4FGI - chains A and B; structure by X-ray diffraction, 3.20 A resolution.

[Chain A]
Name: Tse1
Source organism: Pseudomonas aeruginosa
UniProt: Q9I2Q1 (Q9I2Q1_PSEAE); residues 1-154 here = UniProt positions 1-154
Amino-acid sequence (165 residues; each row starts with the number of its first residue):
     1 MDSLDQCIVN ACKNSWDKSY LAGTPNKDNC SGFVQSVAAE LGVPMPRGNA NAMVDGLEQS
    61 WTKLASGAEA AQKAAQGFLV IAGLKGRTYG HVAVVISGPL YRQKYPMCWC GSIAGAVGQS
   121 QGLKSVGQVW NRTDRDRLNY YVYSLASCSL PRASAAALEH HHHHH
Disordered / not traced: 1-2, 150-165
Disulfides: Cys7-Cys148
Modified positions: Mse1 (selenomethionine); Mse45, Mse53, Mse107 (selenomethionine; parent Met)
Construct notes: expression tag (155-165)
Swiss-Prot annotation at these positions:
  - active site: Cys30 (Nucleophile), His91 (Proton acceptor)
  - mutagenesis: Cys30 (C30A: Complete loss of peptidoglycan degradation), His91 (H91A: Complete loss of peptidoglycan degradation), Cys110 (C110A: No loss of catalytic activity)

[Chain B]
Name: Tsi1
Source organism: Pseudomonas aeruginosa
UniProt: Q9I2Q0 (Q9I2Q0_PSEAE); numbering as in UniProt (aligned over 24-172)
Amino-acid sequence (151 residues; each row starts with the number of its first residue):
    22 MAFTQLEIVP QFGSPNMFGG EDEHVRVMFS NEDPNDDNPD AFPEPPVYLA DRDSGNDCRI
    82 EDGGIWSRGG VFLSQDGRRV LMHEFSGSSA ELVSYDSATC KVVHREDISG QRWAVDKDGL
   142 RLGQKCSGES VDSCAKIVKR SLAPFCQTAK K
Disordered / not traced: 22, 170-172
Disulfides: Cys79-Cys121, Cys147-Cys155
Modified positions: Mse22 (selenomethionine); Mse38, Mse49, Mse103 (selenomethionine; parent Met)
Construct notes: expression tag (22-23)

[How chain A and chain B interact]
Pairs across the interface (47):
  Asp28(A) - Arg133(B)  salt bridge
  Cys30(A) - Ser109(B)  hydrogen bond
  Tyr89(A) - Ser110(B)
  Tyr89(A) - Ser130(B)
  Tyr89(A) - Gly131(B)
  Gly90(A) - Ser109(B)
  His91(A) - Gly108(B)
  His91(A) - Ser109(B)  hydrogen bond
  Tyr101(A) - Glu53(B)
  Tyr101(A) - Glu65(B)  hydrogen bond
  Arg102(A) - Glu53(B)  salt bridge
  Arg102(A) - Glu65(B)  salt bridge
  Mse107(A) - Asn56(B)
  Ser112(A) - Gly108(B)  hydrogen bond (side chain-backbone)
  Ser112(A) - Ser109(B)
  Ile113(A) - Ser109(B)
  Ile113(A) - Gly131(B)
  Ile113(A) - Arg133(B)
  Ala114(A) - Ser110(B)
  Gly115(A) - Glu150(B)
  Ala116(A) - Asp61(B)
  Ala116(A) - Glu150(B)  hydrogen bond (backbone-side chain)
  Val117(A) - Asp61(B)
  Val117(A) - Ser88(B)
  Val117(A) - Phe106(B)  hydrophobic
  Gly118(A) - Phe106(B)
  Lys124(A) - Asp61(B)  salt bridge
  Gly127(A) - Pro64(B)
  Gln128(A) - Asp54(B)  hydrogen bond
  Gln128(A) - Ile86(B)
  Val129(A) - Ile86(B)
  Val129(A) - Phe106(B)
  Val129(A) - Ser107(B)
  Val129(A) - Gly108(B)  hydrogen bond (backbone-backbone)
  Trp130(A) - Ile86(B)
  Trp130(A) - Ser107(B)
  Trp130(A) - Gly108(B)
  Asn131(A) - Gly85(B)
  Asn131(A) - Ile86(B)
  Asn131(A) - Phe106(B)
  Asn131(A) - Ser107(B)  hydrogen bond (backbone-side chain)
  Arg132(A) - Pro66(B)
  Arg132(A) - Glu82(B)  hydrogen bond (side chain-backbone)
  Arg132(A) - Asp83(B)  salt bridge
  Thr133(A) - Asp83(B)
  Asp134(A) - Ser107(B)  hydrogen bond
  Arg135(A) - Glu65(B)  salt bridge
Interface residues without a listed pair, chain B (25 interface residues in all): Pro55, Ala62, Gly84, His104
From the paper, about this interface:
  - pairs named by the authors: His91(A)-Ser109(B) (hydrogen bond)

[Summary]
The chain A/chain B interface involves 25 residues from each chain, with 10 hydrogen bonds and 6 salt bridges.
Polar pairs include Asp28(A)-Arg133(B), Arg102(A)-Glu53(B) and Arg102(A)-Glu65(B). The paper describes a
hydrogen bond between His91(A) and Ser109(B).
Here chain A is Tse1 and chain B is Tsi1, both from Pseudomonas aeruginosa. Entry 4FGI (Structure of the
effector - immunity system Tse1 / Tsi1 from Pseudomonas aeruginosa) was determined by X-ray diffraction
together with 4FGD and 4FGE from the same study.
